PDB entry 4Q5V | X-ray diffraction, 2.52 A resolution | chains A and B of the 3 polymer chains in the assembly

Chain A:
Protein: DNA polymerase alpha catalytic subunit
From: Homo sapiens
Notes: EC 2.7.7.7; fragment: Human DNA polymerase apha catalytic core domain residues 336-1257
UniProt: P09884 (DPOLA_HUMAN); residues 336-1257 here = UniProt positions 336-1257
Chain sequence (922 residues; numbered 336 to 1257; the number before each row is that of its first residue):
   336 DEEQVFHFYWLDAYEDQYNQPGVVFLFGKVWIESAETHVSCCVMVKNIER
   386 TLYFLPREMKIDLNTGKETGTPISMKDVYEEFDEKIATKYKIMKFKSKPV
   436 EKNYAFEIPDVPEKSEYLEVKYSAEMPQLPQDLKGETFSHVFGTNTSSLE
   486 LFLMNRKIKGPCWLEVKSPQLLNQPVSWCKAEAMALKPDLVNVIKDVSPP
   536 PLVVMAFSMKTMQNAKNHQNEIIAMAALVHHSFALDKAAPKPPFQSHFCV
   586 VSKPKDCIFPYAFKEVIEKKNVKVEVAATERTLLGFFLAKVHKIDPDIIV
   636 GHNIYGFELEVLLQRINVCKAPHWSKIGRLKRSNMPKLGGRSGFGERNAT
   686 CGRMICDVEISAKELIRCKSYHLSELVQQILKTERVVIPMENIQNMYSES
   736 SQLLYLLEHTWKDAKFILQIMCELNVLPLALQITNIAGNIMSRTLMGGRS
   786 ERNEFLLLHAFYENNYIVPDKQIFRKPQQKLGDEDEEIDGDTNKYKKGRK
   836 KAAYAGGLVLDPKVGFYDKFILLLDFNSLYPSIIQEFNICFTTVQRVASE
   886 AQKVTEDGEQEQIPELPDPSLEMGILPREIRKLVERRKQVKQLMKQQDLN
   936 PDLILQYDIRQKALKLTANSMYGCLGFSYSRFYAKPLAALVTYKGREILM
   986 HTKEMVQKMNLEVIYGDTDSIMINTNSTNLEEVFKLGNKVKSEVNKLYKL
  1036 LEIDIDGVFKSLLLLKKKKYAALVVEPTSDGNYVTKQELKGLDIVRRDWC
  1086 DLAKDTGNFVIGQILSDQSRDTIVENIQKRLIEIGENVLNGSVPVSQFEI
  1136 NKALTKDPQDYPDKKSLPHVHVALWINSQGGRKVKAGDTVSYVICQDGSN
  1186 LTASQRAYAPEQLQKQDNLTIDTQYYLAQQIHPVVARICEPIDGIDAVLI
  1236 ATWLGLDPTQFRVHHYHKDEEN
Disordered / not traced: 336-337, 674-677, 809-833, 883-895, 1245-1257
Sequence notes: engineered mutation Ala516 (Val in P09884)
Small-molecule neighbours: Aphidicolin (2ZE; (3R,4R,4aR,6aS,8R,9R,11aS,11bS)-4,9-bis(hydroxymethyl)-4,11b-dimethyltetradecahydro-8,11a-methanocyclohepta[a]naphthale ne-3,9-diol): Ser863, Leu864, Tyr865, Pro866, Asn954, Ser955, Tyr957, Gly958, Asp1004
UniProt features mapped onto this chain:
  - modified residue: Thr406 (Phosphothreonine), Lys970 (N6-succinyllysine)
From the paper describing this entry:
  - binding site for Aphidicolin: Leu864, Tyr865, Asn954, Ser955, Tyr957, Gly958
  - conformationally variable residues (helix shift): Met956 to Gly961
  - binding site for DNA template: Arg784, Ser955, Gly958, Cys959
  - specificity-determining residues: Ser955 (from molecular simulation)
  - specificity-determining residues: Arg784 (proposed by the authors, not directly observed)

Chain B:
Molecule: RNA primer
Sequence (11 nucleotides; row label = number of the first residue in the row):
     1 GCCUGGAGCGC

Chain A / chain B interface:
Residue-residue contacts (30):
  Arg702(A) - C9(B)  salt bridge to the phosphate
  Arg834(A) - G8(B)  hydrogen bond to the base
  Arg834(A) - C9(B)  base contact
  Asp1002(A) - G10(B)  hydrogen bond to the sugar
  Asp1002(A) - DC11(B)  sugar contact
  Asp1004(A) - DC11(B)  sugar contact
  Lys1053(A) - G10(B)  sugar contact
  Lys1075(A) - G10(B)  phosphate contact
  Lys1075(A) - DC11(B)  salt bridge to the phosphate
  Gly1076(A) - C9(B)  sugar contact
  Gly1076(A) - G10(B)  hydrogen bond to the phosphate
  Val1080(A) - C9(B)  phosphate contact
  Arg1081(A) - A7(B)  hydrogen bond to the base
  Arg1081(A) - G8(B)  hydrogen bond to the sugar
  Arg1081(A) - C9(B)  hydrogen bond to the sugar
  Arg1082(A) - G8(B)  salt bridge to the phosphate
  Arg1082(A) - C9(B)  hydrogen bond to the phosphate
  Asp1083(A) - A7(B)  hydrogen bond to the sugar
  Lys1137(A) - A7(B)  sugar contact
  Lys1137(A) - G8(B)  phosphate contact
  Ala1138(A) - A7(B)  sugar contact
  Ala1138(A) - G8(B)  hydrogen bond to the phosphate
  Leu1139(A) - A7(B)  phosphate contact
  Thr1140(A) - A7(B)  hydrogen bond to the phosphate
  Lys1141(A) - G6(B)  salt bridge to the phosphate
  Tyr1146(A) - G6(B)  phosphate contact
  Tyr1146(A) - A7(B)  hydrogen bond to the phosphate
  Leu1152(A) - G6(B)  sugar contact
  His1154(A) - G6(B)  sugar contact
  His1154(A) - A7(B)  salt bridge to the phosphate
Interface residues without a listed pair, chain A (22 interface residues in all): Thr1003, Leu1074, Asp1148
Interface residues without a listed pair, chain B (7 interface residues in all): G5

Overview:
22 residues of chain A and 7 residues of chain B are in contact, with 11 hydrogen bonds and 5 salt bridges.
Among the polar pairs are Arg834(A)-G8(B), Arg1081(A)-A7(B) and Asp1002(A)-G10(B). The paper reports a binding
site for Aphidicolin at Leu864(A), Tyr865(A) and Asn954(A) among others; a binding site for DNA template at
Arg784(A), Ser955(A) and Gly958(A) among others.
Chain A is DNA polymerase alpha catalytic subunit (Homo sapiens) and chain B is RNA primer; the structure,
Crystal structure of the catalytic core of human DNA polymerase alpha in ternary complex with an ..., was
determined by X-ray diffraction.
